7LBK - chains B and A of the 4 polymer chains in the assembly; structure by X-ray diffraction, 2.70 A resolution.

[Chain B (and A)]
Molecule: Baculoviral IAP repeat-containing protein 5
From: Homo sapiens
Notes: chain A of this document is another copy of the same molecule, construct and numbering; everything in this record applies to it too
UniProtKB: O15392 (BIRC5_HUMAN); residues 1-142 here = UniProt positions 1-142
Chain sequence (146 residues; each row starts with the number of its first residue; numbers below 1 keep their minus sign (Gly-3 is residue -3)):
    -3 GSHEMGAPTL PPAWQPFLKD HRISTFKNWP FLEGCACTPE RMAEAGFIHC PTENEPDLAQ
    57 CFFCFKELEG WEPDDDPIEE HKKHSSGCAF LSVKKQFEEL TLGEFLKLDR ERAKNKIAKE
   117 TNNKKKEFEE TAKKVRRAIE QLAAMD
Not modelled in the structure: -3 to 4, 141-142 (chain A: -3 to 5)
Construct notes: expression tag (-3 to 0)
Metal / ion sites: Zn2+: Cys57, Cys60, His77, Cys84
Swiss-Prot annotation at these positions:
  - binding site (Zn(2+)): Cys57, Cys60, His77, Cys84
  - site: Glu126 (Interaction with FBXL7)
  - modified residue: Ser20 (Phosphoserine), Lys23 (N6-acetyllysine), Thr34 (Phosphothreonine), Thr48 (Phosphothreonine), Lys90 (N6-acetyllysine), Lys110 (N6-acetyllysine), Lys112 (N6-acetyllysine), Lys115 (N6-acetyllysine), Thr117 (Phosphothreonine), Lys121 (N6-acetyllysine), Lys129 (N6-acetyllysine)
  - natural variant: Lys129 (K129E: Loss of acetylation)
  - mutagenesis: Arg18 (R18A: Disrupts interaction with histone H3pT3, no effect on interaction with INCENP), Lys23 (K23R: Increases ubiquitination and blocks dissociation from centromeres; when associated with R-62; R-78 and R-79), Trp25 (W25A: Disrupts interaction with histone H3pT3, no effect on interaction with INCENP), Cys33 (C33R: Disrupts interaction with histone H3pT3, no effect on interaction with INCENP), Thr34 (T34A: Loss of LAMTOR5 binding; T34E: Higher affinity for LAMTOR5 binding), Thr48 (T48A/E: Localizes normally during mitosis but cannot support cell proliferation. Increased affinity for CDCA8/borealin), Cys57 (C57A: Disrupts interaction with histone H3pT3, no effect on interaction with INCENP), Lys62 (K62R: Increases ubiquitination and blocks dissociation from centromeres; when associated with R-23; R-78 and R-79), Glu65 (E65A: Almost abolishes RAN-binding. Does not disrupt binding to AURKB or CDCA8. Disrupts mitotic spindle assembly. Does not disrupt nuclear export), Trp67 (W67A: Disrupts interaction with histone H3pT3, no effect on interaction with INCENP), Asp70 (D70A: No change. Loss of interaction with AURKB; when associated with A-71), Asp71 (D71A: No change. Loss of interaction with AURKB; when associated with A-70), 7 further mutagenesis entries in UniProt

[Interface between chain B and chain A]
Residue-residue contacts - 21 pairs, chain B then chain A:
  Pro7(B) - Pro7(A)  hydrophobic
  Trp10(B) - Pro7(A)
  Trp10(B) - Trp10(A)  hydrophobic
  Phe93(B) - Leu98(A)
  Glu94(B) - Thr97(A)
  Glu94(B) - Leu98(A)
  Glu94(B) - Gly99(A)  hydrogen bond (backbone-backbone)
  Glu95(B) - Thr97(A)
  Leu96(B) - Leu96(A)
  Leu96(B) - Thr97(A)
  Leu96(B) - Leu98(A)  hydrogen bond (backbone-backbone)
  Thr97(B) - Glu94(A)
  Thr97(B) - Glu95(A)
  Thr97(B) - Leu96(A)
  Leu98(B) - Phe93(A)
  Leu98(B) - Glu94(A)
  Leu98(B) - Leu96(A)  hydrogen bond (backbone-backbone)
  Leu98(B) - Phe101(A)  hydrophobic
  Gly99(B) - Glu94(A)  hydrogen bond (backbone-backbone)
  Phe101(B) - Leu98(A)  hydrophobic
  Leu102(B) - Glu94(A)
Interface residues without a listed pair, chain B (12 interface residues in all): Thr5
Interface residues without a listed pair, chain A (12 interface residues in all): Leu6, Leu102

[Summary]
Chain B and chain A each contribute 12 residues to their interface, with 4 hydrogen bonds. Main-chain hydrogen
bonds include Glu94(B)-Gly99(A) and Leu96(B)-Leu98(A). Cys57(B), Cys60(B), His77(B) and Cys84(B) form the Zn2+
site. From UniProt: 4 Zn2+-binding residues and 20 mutagenesis sites on chain B.
Both chains are Baculoviral IAP repeat-containing protein 5 (Homo sapiens). Entry 7LBK (Crystal structure of
human Survivin bound to histone H3 T3phK4me3 peptide) was determined by X-ray diffraction together with 7LBO,
7LBP and 7LBQ from the same study.
